PDB entry 7PBM | electron microscopy, 3.20 A resolution | chains D and G of the 10 polymer chains in the assembly

# Chain D
Molecule: Holliday junction ATP-dependent DNA helicase RuvB
Source organism: Streptococcus thermophilus
Notes: EC 3.6.4.12
UniProtKB: A0A2U2MES7 (A0A2U2MES7_STRTR); residues 19-333 here = UniProt positions 19-333
Amino-acid sequence (315 residues; each row starts with the number of its first residue):
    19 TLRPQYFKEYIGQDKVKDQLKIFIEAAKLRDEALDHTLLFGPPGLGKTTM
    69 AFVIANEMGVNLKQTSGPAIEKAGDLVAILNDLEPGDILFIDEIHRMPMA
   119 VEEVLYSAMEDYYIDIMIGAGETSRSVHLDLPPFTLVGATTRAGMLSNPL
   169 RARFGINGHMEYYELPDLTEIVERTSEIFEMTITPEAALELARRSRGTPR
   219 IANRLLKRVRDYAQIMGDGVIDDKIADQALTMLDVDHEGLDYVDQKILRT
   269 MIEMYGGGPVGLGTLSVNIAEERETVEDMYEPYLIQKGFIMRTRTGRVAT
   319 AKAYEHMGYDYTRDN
Disordered / not traced: 332-333
Residues lining bound ligands: ADP (adenosine-5'-diphosphate): T19, L20, Y28, I29, G62, L63, G64, K65, T66, T67, Y181, I189, P217

# Chain G
Molecule: Holliday junction ATP-dependent DNA helicase RuvA
Source organism: Salmonella typhimurium
Notes: EC 3.6.4.12
UniProtKB: A0A0M0QTS9 (A0A0M0QTS9_SALTM); residues 156-203 here = UniProt positions 156-203
Amino-acid sequence (48 residues; each row starts with the number of its first residue):
   156 SEDAEQEAVAALVALGYKPQEASRMVSKIARPDASSETLIRDALRAAL

# How chain D and chain G interact
Residue-residue contacts (13):
  K90(D) - L170(G)
  A91(D) - L170(G)
  G92(D) - L170(G)  hydrogen bond (backbone-backbone)
  G92(D) - Y172(G)
  A96(D) - L203(G)  hydrophobic
  N99(D) - R196(G)
  I134(D) - A166(G)
  I134(D) - L170(G)  hydrophobic
  M135(D) - A169(G)
  I136(D) - A165(G)
  R143(D) - E162(G)
  L147(D) - R196(G)
  D148(D) - R196(G)  hydrogen bond (backbone-side chain)
Other interface residues (no listed pair), chain D (16 interface residues in all): D93, V95, I97, D100, V145
Other interface residues (no listed pair), chain G (12 interface residues in all): G171, E192, I195, L199

# Summary
The interface between chain D and chain G involves 16 residues on one side and 12 on the other; the contacts
include 2 hydrogen bonds. Among the polar pairs are D148(D)-R196(G) and G92(D)-L170(G). Bound to chain D: ADP.
Here chain D is Holliday junction ATP-dependent DNA helicase RuvB (Streptococcus thermophilus) and chain G is
Holliday junction ATP-dependent DNA helicase RuvA (Salmonella typhimurium). Entry 7PBM (RuvAB branch migration
motor complexed to the Holliday junction - RuvB AAA+ state s2 [t2 dataset]) was determined by electron
microscopy together with 7PBL, 7PBN, 7PBO, 7PBP, 7PBQ, 7PBR and 3 further entries from the same study.
